8DY7 - chains F and P of the 11 polymer chains in the assembly; structure by electron microscopy, 3.18 A resolution.

# Chain F
Protein: RNA polymerase sigma factor SigA
From: Streptomyces venezuelae
UniProt: F2R7X6 (F2R7X6_STRVP); residues 0-515 here correspond to UniProt positions 52-567 (UniProt number = residue number + 52)
Sequence (516 residues; each row starts with the number of its first residue; numbering starts at 0):
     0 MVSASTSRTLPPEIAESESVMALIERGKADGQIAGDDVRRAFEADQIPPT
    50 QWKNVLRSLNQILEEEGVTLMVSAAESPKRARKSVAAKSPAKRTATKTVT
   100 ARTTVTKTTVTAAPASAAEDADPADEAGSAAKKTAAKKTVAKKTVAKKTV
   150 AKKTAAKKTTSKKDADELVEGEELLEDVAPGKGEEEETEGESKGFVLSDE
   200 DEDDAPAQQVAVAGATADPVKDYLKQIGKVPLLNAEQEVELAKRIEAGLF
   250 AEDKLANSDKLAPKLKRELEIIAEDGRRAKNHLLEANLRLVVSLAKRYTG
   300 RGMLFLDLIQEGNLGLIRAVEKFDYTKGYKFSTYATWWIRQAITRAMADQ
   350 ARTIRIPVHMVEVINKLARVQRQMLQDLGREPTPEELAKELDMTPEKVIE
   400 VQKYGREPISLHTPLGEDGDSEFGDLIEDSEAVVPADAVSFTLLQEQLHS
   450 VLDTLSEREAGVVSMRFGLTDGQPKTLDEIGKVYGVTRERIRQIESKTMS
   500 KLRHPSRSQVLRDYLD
Not modelled in the structure: 0-213, 515
Sequence notes: conflict Met0 (Phe52 in F2R7X6)

# Chain P
Molecule: 100-nt DNA strand
Sequence (100 nucleotides; each row starts with the number of its first residue):
     1 TAGATGAGGCCGCTGCTGCTCACGCCTCACACGGTAGAGGGGTTCGCGGG
    51 ACGGCATCGGCCAATTGGCCCGGTGTGTCGCACGATCTGGCTGATATCAC
Not modelled in the structure: 1-6, 23-35, 91-100

# Interface between chain F and chain P
Residue-residue contacts (7; chain F residue first):
  Gln340(F) with DA36(P), hydrogen bond to the base; DG37(P), base contact
  Arg368(F) with DA36(P), salt bridge to the phosphate; DG37(P), salt bridge to the phosphate
  Arg487(F) with DC55(P), salt bridge to the phosphate
  Arg491(F) with DC55(P), sugar contact; DA56(P), salt bridge to the phosphate
Also at the interface, not in a pair above, chain F (5 interface residues in all): Glu361

# Overview
5 residues of chain F face 4 of chain P across their interface; the contacts include 1 hydrogen bond and 4
salt bridges. Among the polar pairs are Gln340(F)-DA36(P), Arg368(F)-DA36(P) and Arg368(F)-DG37(P).
Here chain F is RNA polymerase sigma factor SigA (Streptomyces venezuelae) and chain P is a 100-nt DNA strand.
Entry 8DY7 (Streptomyces venezuelae RNAP transcription open promoter complex with WhiA and WhiB transcription
factors) was determined by electron microscopy (same publication as 8DY9).
